8CAQ - chains A and B of the 5 polymer chains in the assembly; structure by electron microscopy, 2.30 A resolution.

[Chain A (and B)]
Molecule: Microtubule-associated protein tau
Source organism: Homo sapiens
Notes: chain B of this document is another copy of the same molecule, construct and numbering; everything in this record applies to it too
UniProt: P10636 (TAU_HUMAN), isoform P10636-8; residues 1-441 here = UniProt positions 1-441
Chain sequence (441 residues; row label = number of the first residue in the row):
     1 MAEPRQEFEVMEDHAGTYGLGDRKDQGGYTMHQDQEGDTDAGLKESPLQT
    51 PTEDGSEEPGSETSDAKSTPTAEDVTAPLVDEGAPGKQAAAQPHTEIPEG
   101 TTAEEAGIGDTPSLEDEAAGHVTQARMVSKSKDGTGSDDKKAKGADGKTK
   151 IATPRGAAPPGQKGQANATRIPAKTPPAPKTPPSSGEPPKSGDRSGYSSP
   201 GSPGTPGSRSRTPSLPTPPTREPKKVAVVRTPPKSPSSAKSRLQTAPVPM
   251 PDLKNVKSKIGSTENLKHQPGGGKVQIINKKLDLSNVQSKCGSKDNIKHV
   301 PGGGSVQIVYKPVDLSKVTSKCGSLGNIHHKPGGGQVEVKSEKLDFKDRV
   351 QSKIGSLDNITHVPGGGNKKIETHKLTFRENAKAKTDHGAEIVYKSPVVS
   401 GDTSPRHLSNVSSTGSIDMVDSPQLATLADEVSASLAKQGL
Disordered / not traced: 1-304, 380-441
UniProt features mapped onto this chain:
  - site (Not glycated): Lys24, Lys44, Lys67
  - modified residue: Ala2 (N-acetylalanine), Tyr18 (Phosphotyrosine), Tyr29 (Phosphotyrosine), Ser46 (Phosphoserine), Ser61 (Phosphoserine), Thr69 (Phosphothreonine), Thr71 (Phosphothreonine), Thr111 (Phosphothreonine), Ser214 (Phosphoserine)
  - glycosylation (N-linked (Glc) (glycation) lysine): Lys87, Lys383
  - cross-link: Lys44 (Glycyl lysine isopeptide (Lys-Gly) (interchain with G-Cter in ubiquitin))
  - natural variant: Arg5 (R5H: In FTD1; R5L: In PSNP1)

[How chain A and chain B interact]
Pairs across the interface - 176 pairs, chain A then chain B:
  Ser305(A) - Ser305(B)
  Ser305(A) - Val306(B)  hydrogen bond (backbone-backbone)
  Val306(A) - Val306(B)
  Val306(A) - Phe378(B)  hydrophobic
  Gln307(A) - Val306(B)  hydrogen bond (backbone-backbone)
  Gln307(A) - Gln307(B)
  Gln307(A) - Ile308(B)  hydrogen bond (backbone-backbone)
  Ile308(A) - Ile308(B)
  Ile308(A) - Leu376(B)  hydrophobic
  Ile308(A) - Phe378(B)  hydrophobic
  Val309(A) - Ile308(B)  hydrogen bond (backbone-backbone)
  Val309(A) - Val309(B)
  Val309(A) - Tyr310(B)  hydrogen bond (backbone-backbone)
  Tyr310(A) - Tyr310(B)  hydrophobic
  Tyr310(A) - His374(B)
  Lys311(A) - Tyr310(B)  hydrogen bond (backbone-backbone)
  Lys311(A) - Lys311(B)
  Pro312(A) - Tyr310(B)
  Pro312(A) - Pro312(B)
  Val313(A) - Pro312(B)  hydrogen bond (backbone-backbone)
  Val313(A) - Val313(B)
  Val313(A) - Asp314(B)  hydrogen bond (backbone-backbone)
  Asp314(A) - Asp314(B)
  Asp314(A) - Glu372(B)
  Leu315(A) - Asp314(B)  hydrogen bond (backbone-backbone)
  Leu315(A) - Leu315(B)
  Leu315(A) - Ser316(B)
  Ser316(A) - Asp314(B)
  Ser316(A) - Ser316(B)  hydrogen bond (side chain-backbone)
  Ser316(A) - Lys370(B)  hydrogen bond
  Lys317(A) - Ser316(B)  hydrogen bond (backbone-backbone)
  Lys317(A) - Lys317(B)
  Lys317(A) - Val318(B)  hydrogen bond (backbone-backbone)
  Val318(A) - Val318(B)
  Val318(A) - Asn368(B)
  Val318(A) - Lys370(B)
  Thr319(A) - Val318(B)  hydrogen bond (backbone-backbone)
  Thr319(A) - Thr319(B)
  Thr319(A) - Ser320(B)  hydrogen bond (backbone-backbone)
  Thr319(A) - Asn368(B)  hydrogen bond (backbone-side chain)
  Ser320(A) - Ser320(B)
  Ser320(A) - Gly366(B)
  Ser320(A) - Asn368(B)
  Lys321(A) - Ser320(B)  hydrogen bond (backbone-backbone)
  Lys321(A) - Lys321(B)
  Lys321(A) - Cys322(B)  hydrogen bond (backbone-backbone)
  Cys322(A) - Cys322(B)
  Gly323(A) - Cys322(B)  hydrogen bond (backbone-backbone)
  Gly323(A) - Gly323(B)  hydrogen bond (backbone-backbone)
  Ser324(A) - Gly323(B)  hydrogen bond (backbone-backbone)
  Ser324(A) - Ser324(B)
  Ser324(A) - Leu325(B)  hydrogen bond (backbone-backbone)
  Leu325(A) - Leu325(B)
  Leu325(A) - Val363(B)  hydrophobic
  Leu325(A) - Gly365(B)
  Gly326(A) - Leu325(B)  hydrogen bond (backbone-backbone)
  Gly326(A) - Gly326(B)
  Gly326(A) - Asn327(B)  hydrogen bond (backbone-backbone)
  Asn327(A) - Asn327(B)  hydrogen bond (backbone-backbone)
  Asn327(A) - Ile328(B)  hydrogen bond (backbone-backbone)
  Ile328(A) - Ile328(B)  hydrophobic
  Ile328(A) - Thr361(B)
  His329(A) - Ile328(B)  hydrogen bond (backbone-backbone)
  His329(A) - His329(B)
  His329(A) - His330(B)  hydrogen bond (backbone-backbone)
  His330(A) - His330(B)  hydrogen bond
  His330(A) - Asn359(B)
  His330(A) - Thr361(B)
  Lys331(A) - His330(B)  hydrogen bond (backbone-backbone)
  Lys331(A) - Lys331(B)
  Lys331(A) - Pro332(B)
  Pro332(A) - Pro332(B)
  Gly333(A) - Pro332(B)  hydrogen bond (backbone-backbone)
  Gly333(A) - Gly333(B)
  Gly333(A) - Ser356(B)  hydrogen bond (backbone-side chain)
  Gly334(A) - Gly333(B)  hydrogen bond (backbone-backbone)
  Gly335(A) - Gly333(B)  hydrogen bond (backbone-backbone)
  Gly335(A) - Gly334(B)  hydrogen bond (backbone-backbone)
  Gly335(A) - Gly335(B)
  Gln336(A) - Gly335(B)
  Gln336(A) - Gln336(B)
  Gln336(A) - Val337(B)  hydrogen bond (backbone-backbone)
  Val337(A) - Val337(B)
  Val337(A) - Ile354(B)  hydrophobic
  Glu338(A) - Val337(B)  hydrogen bond (backbone-backbone)
  Glu338(A) - Glu338(B)
  Glu338(A) - Val339(B)  hydrogen bond (backbone-backbone)
  Val339(A) - Val339(B)
  Val339(A) - Ile354(B)  hydrophobic
  Lys340(A) - Val339(B)  hydrogen bond (backbone-backbone)
  Lys340(A) - Lys340(B)
  Lys340(A) - Ser341(B)  hydrogen bond (backbone-backbone)
  Ser341(A) - Ser341(B)
  Glu342(A) - Ser341(B)  hydrogen bond (backbone-backbone)
  Glu342(A) - Glu342(B)
  Glu342(A) - Lys343(B)  hydrogen bond (backbone-backbone)
  Lys343(A) - Lys343(B)  hydrogen bond (backbone-backbone)
  Lys343(A) - Leu344(B)  hydrogen bond (backbone-backbone)
  Leu344(A) - Leu344(B)
  Asp345(A) - Leu344(B)  hydrogen bond (backbone-backbone)
  Asp345(A) - Asp345(B)
  Asp345(A) - Phe346(B)  hydrogen bond (backbone-backbone)
  Phe346(A) - Phe346(B)  hydrophobic
  Phe346(A) - Val350(B)  hydrophobic
  Lys347(A) - Phe346(B)  hydrogen bond (backbone-backbone)
  Lys347(A) - Lys347(B)
  Asp348(A) - Asp348(B)
  Asp348(A) - Arg349(B)
  Arg349(A) - Arg349(B)
  Arg349(A) - Val350(B)  hydrogen bond (backbone-backbone)
  Val350(A) - Val350(B)
  Gln351(A) - Val350(B)  hydrogen bond (backbone-backbone)
  Gln351(A) - Gln351(B)
  Gln351(A) - Ser352(B)  hydrogen bond (backbone-backbone)
  Ser352(A) - Ser352(B)
  Lys353(A) - Ser352(B)  hydrogen bond (backbone-backbone)
  Lys353(A) - Lys353(B)
  Lys353(A) - Ile354(B)  hydrogen bond (backbone-backbone)
  Lys353(A) - Leu357(B)
  Ile354(A) - Ile354(B)
  Gly355(A) - Ile354(B)  hydrogen bond (backbone-backbone)
  Gly355(A) - Gly355(B)
  Gly355(A) - Ser356(B)  hydrogen bond (backbone-backbone)
  Gly355(A) - Leu357(B)
  Ser356(A) - Ser356(B)
  Leu357(A) - Ser356(B)  hydrogen bond (backbone-backbone)
  Leu357(A) - Leu357(B)
  Leu357(A) - Asp358(B)  hydrogen bond (backbone-backbone)
  Asp358(A) - Asp358(B)  hydrogen bond (backbone-backbone)
  Asp358(A) - Asn359(B)
  Asn359(A) - Ser356(B)  hydrogen bond (side chain-backbone)
  Asn359(A) - Leu357(B)
  Asn359(A) - Asp358(B)
  Asn359(A) - Asn359(B)  hydrogen bond
  Ile360(A) - Asn359(B)  hydrogen bond (backbone-backbone)
  Ile360(A) - Ile360(B)
  Ile360(A) - Thr361(B)  hydrogen bond (backbone-backbone)
  Thr361(A) - Thr361(B)
  His362(A) - Thr361(B)  hydrogen bond (backbone-backbone)
  His362(A) - His362(B)  hydrogen bond
  His362(A) - Val363(B)  hydrogen bond (backbone-backbone)
  Val363(A) - Val363(B)
  Pro364(A) - Val363(B)
  Pro364(A) - Pro364(B)
  Pro364(A) - Gly365(B)  hydrogen bond (backbone-backbone)
  Gly365(A) - Gly365(B)  hydrogen bond (backbone-backbone)
  Gly365(A) - Gly366(B)  hydrogen bond (backbone-backbone)
  Gly366(A) - Gly365(B)
  Gly366(A) - Gly366(B)  hydrogen bond (backbone-backbone)
  Gly366(A) - Gly367(B)  hydrogen bond (backbone-backbone)
  Gly367(A) - Gly367(B)  hydrogen bond (backbone-backbone)
  Gly367(A) - Asn368(B)
  Asn368(A) - Gly366(B)
  Asn368(A) - Gly367(B)  hydrogen bond (side chain-backbone)
  Asn368(A) - Asn368(B)  hydrogen bond (side chain-backbone)
  Lys369(A) - Asn368(B)  hydrogen bond (backbone-backbone)
  Lys369(A) - Lys369(B)
  Lys369(A) - Lys370(B)  hydrogen bond (backbone-backbone)
  Lys370(A) - Lys370(B)
  Ile371(A) - Lys370(B)  hydrogen bond (backbone-backbone)
  Ile371(A) - Ile371(B)
  Ile371(A) - Glu372(B)  hydrogen bond (backbone-backbone)
  Glu372(A) - Glu372(B)
  Thr373(A) - Glu372(B)  hydrogen bond (backbone-backbone)
  Thr373(A) - Thr373(B)
  Thr373(A) - His374(B)  hydrogen bond (backbone-backbone)
  His374(A) - His374(B)
  Lys375(A) - His374(B)  hydrogen bond (backbone-backbone)
  Lys375(A) - Lys375(B)
  Lys375(A) - Leu376(B)  hydrogen bond (backbone-backbone)
  Leu376(A) - Leu376(B)
  Thr377(A) - Leu376(B)  hydrogen bond (backbone-backbone)
  Thr377(A) - Thr377(B)
  Thr377(A) - Phe378(B)  hydrogen bond (backbone-backbone)
  Phe378(A) - Phe378(B)
  Arg379(A) - Phe378(B)  hydrogen bond (backbone-backbone)
Other interface residues (no listed pair), chain B (75 interface residues in all): Arg379

[Summary]
Chain A and chain B each contribute 75 residues to their interface, with 83 hydrogen bonds. Among the polar
pairs are Ser316(A)-Ser316(B), Ser316(A)-Lys370(B) and Thr319(A)-Asn368(B).
Chain A and chain B are both Microtubule-associated protein tau (Homo sapiens); the structure, Structure of
Tau filaments Type I from Subacute Sclerosing Panencephalitis, was determined by electron microscopy,
deposited together with 8CAX.
